PDB entry 4IKU | X-ray diffraction, 1.30 A resolution | chain A

Chain A:
Protein: Methionine aminopeptidase 1
Source organism: Homo sapiens
Notes: EC 3.4.11.18
UniProt: P53582 (AMPM1_HUMAN); residues 90-393 here correspond to UniProt positions 81-384 (UniProt number = residue number - 9)
Chain sequence (329 residues; numbered 65 to 393; the number before each row is that of its first residue):
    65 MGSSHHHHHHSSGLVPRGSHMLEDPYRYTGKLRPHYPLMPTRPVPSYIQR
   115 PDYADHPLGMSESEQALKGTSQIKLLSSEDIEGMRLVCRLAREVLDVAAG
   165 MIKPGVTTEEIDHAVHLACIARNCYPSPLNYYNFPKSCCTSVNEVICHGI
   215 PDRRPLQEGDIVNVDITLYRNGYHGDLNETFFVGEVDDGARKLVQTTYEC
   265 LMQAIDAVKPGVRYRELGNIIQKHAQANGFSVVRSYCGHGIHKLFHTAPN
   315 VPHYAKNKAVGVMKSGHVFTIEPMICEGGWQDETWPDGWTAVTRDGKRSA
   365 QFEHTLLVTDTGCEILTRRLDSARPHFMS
Unresolved in the structure: 65-89
Construct notes: expression tag (65-89)
UniProt features mapped onto this chain:
  - binding site (a protein): His212, His310
  - binding site (Zn(2+)): Asp229, Asp240, His303, Glu336, Glu367
Bound ions: K+: Ser205, Asn207, Val209, Ser363; Co2+ site 1: His212 (together with SHX); Co2+ site 2: Asp229, Asp240, Glu367; Co2+ site 3: Asp240, His303, Glu336, Glu367
Small-molecule neighbours: SHX (Nalpha-[5-chloro-6-methyl-2-(pyridin-2-yl)pyrimidin-4-yl]-D-phenylalaninamide): Glu128, Pro192, Tyr195, Tyr196, Phe198, Cys203, His212, Tyr300, Cys301, His303, His310, Glu336, Trp353

Summary:
Ligands of chain A: compound SHX. Ser205, Asn207, Val209 and Ser363 form the K+ site. Asp229, Asp240 and
Glu367 form the Co2+ site 2. Curated annotation (UniProt) lists protein-binding residues His212 and His310 and
5 Zn2+-binding residues.
Chain A is Methionine aminopeptidase 1 (Homo sapiens); the structure, Crystal structure of truncated (delta
1-89) human methionine aminopeptidase Type 1 in complex with
2-((5-chloro-6-methyl-2-(pyridin-2-yl)pyrimidin-4-yl)amino)-3-phenylpropanamide, was determined by X-ray
diffraction (same publication as 4IKR, 4IKS and 4IKT).
